Entry 5Y1F (X-ray diffraction, 1.25 A resolution); this record covers chain A.

== Chain A ==
Molecule: NAD dependent epimerase/dehydratase family
Source organism: uncultured archaeon MedDCM-OCT-S05-C57
Reference sequence: D6PBM7 (D6PBM7_9ARCH); residues 1-308 here = UniProt positions 1-308
Amino-acid sequence (328 residues; numbered -19 to 308; the number before each row is that of its first residue; numbers below 1 keep their minus sign (Met-19 is residue -19)):
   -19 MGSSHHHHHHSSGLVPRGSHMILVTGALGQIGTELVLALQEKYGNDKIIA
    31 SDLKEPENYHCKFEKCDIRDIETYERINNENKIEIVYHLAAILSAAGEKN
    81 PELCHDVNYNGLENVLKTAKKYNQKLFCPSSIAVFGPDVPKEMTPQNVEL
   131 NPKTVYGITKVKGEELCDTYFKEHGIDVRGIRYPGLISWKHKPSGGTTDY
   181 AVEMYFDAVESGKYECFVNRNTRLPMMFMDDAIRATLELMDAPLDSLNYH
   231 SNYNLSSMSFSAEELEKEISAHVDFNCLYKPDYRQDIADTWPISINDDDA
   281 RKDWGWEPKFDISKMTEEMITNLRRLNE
Unresolved in the structure: -19 to -3
Differences from the reference sequence: expression tag (-19 to 0)
Residues lining bound ligands: NAD (nicotinamide-adenine-dinucleotide): Gly6, Leu8, Gly9, Gln10, Ile11, Gly12, Asp32, Leu33, Cys46, Asp47, Ile48, Arg49, Leu69, Ala70, Ala71, Ile72, Leu73, Val87, Pro109, Ser110, Ser111, Tyr136, Lys140, Tyr163, Pro164, Gly165, Leu166, His171, Thr178

== Overview ==
Ligands of chain A: NAD.
Chain A is NAD dependent epimerase/dehydratase family (uncultured archaeon MedDCM-OCT-S05-C57); the structure,
Monomeric L-threonine 3-dehydrogenase from metagenome database (NAD+ bound form), was determined by X-ray
diffraction (same publication as 5Y1D, 5Y1E and 5Y1G).
